PDB entry 1VSL | X-ray diffraction, 2.20 A resolution | chain A

[Chain A]
Name: Protein (INTEGRASE)
From: Rous sarcoma virus (strain Schmidt-Ruppin)
Notes: fragment: catalytic core domain
Reference sequence: P03354 (POL_RSVP); residues 54-199 here correspond to UniProt positions 626-771 (UniProt number = residue number + 572)
Amino-acid sequence (146 residues; numbered 54 to 199; the number before each row is that of its first residue):
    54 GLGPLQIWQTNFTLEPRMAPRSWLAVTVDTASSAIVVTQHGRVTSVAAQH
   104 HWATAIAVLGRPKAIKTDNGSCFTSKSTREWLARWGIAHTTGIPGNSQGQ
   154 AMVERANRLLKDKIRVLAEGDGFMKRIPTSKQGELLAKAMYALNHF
Construct notes: engineered mutation Asn64 (Asp636 in P03354)
Bound ions: Zn2+ site 1 near His103 (its only coordinating residue here); Zn2+ site 2 near Asp121 (its only coordinating residue here)

[In short]
Chain A is Protein (INTEGRASE) (Rous sarcoma virus (strain Schmidt-Ruppin)); the structure, Asv integrase core
domain D64N mutation with zinc cation, was determined by X-ray diffraction (same publication as 1VSK and
1VSM).
